Entry 7N8I (electron microscopy, 3.00 A resolution); this record covers chains L and A of the 3 polymer chains in the assembly.

Chain L:
Name: S2L20 Fab Light Chain Variable Region
Source organism: Homo sapiens
Notes: antibody fragment or engineered binder
Sequence (106 residues; each row starts with the number of its first residue):
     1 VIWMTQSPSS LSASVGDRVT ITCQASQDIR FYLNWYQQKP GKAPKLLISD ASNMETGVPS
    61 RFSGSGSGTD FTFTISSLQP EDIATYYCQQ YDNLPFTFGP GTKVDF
Cystine bridges: C23-C88

Chain A:
Name: Spike glycoprotein
Source organism: Severe acute respiratory syndrome coronavirus 2
UniProt: P0DTC2 (SPIKE_SARS2); numbering as in UniProt (aligned over 1-1208)
Sequence (1277 residues; numbered 1 to 1277; the number before each row is that of its first residue):
     1 MFVFLVLLPL VSIQCVNLTT RTQLPPAYTN SFTRGVYYPD KVFRSSVLHS TQDLFLPFFS
    61 NVTWFHAIHV SGTNGTKRFD NPVLPFNDGV YFASTEKSNI IRGWIFGTTL DSKTQSLLIV
   121 NNATNVVIKV CEFQFCNDPF LGVYYHKNNK SCMESEFRVY SSANNCTFEY VSQPFLMDLE
   181 GKQGNFKNLR EFVFKNIDGY FKIYSKHTPI NLVRDLPQGF SALEPLVDLP IGINITRFQT
   241 LLALHRSYLT PGDSSSGWTA GAAAYYVGYL QPRTFLLKYN ENGTITDAVD CALDPLSETK
   301 CTLKSFTVEK GIYQTSNFRV QPTESIVRFP NITNLCPFGE VFNATRFASV YAWNRKRISN
   361 CVADYSVLYN SASFSTFKCY GVSPTKLNDL CFTNVYADSF VIRGDEVRQI APGQTGKIAD
   421 YNYKLPDDFT GCVIAWNSNN LDSKVGGNYN YRYRLFRKSN LKPFERDIST EIYQAGSTPC
   481 NGVEGFNCYF PLQSYGFQPT NGVGYQPYRV VVLSFELLHA PATVCGPKKS TNLVKNKCVN
   541 FNFNGLTGTG VLTESNKKFL PFQQFGRDIA DTTDAVRDPQ TLEILDITPC SFGGVSVITP
   601 GTNTSNQVAV LYQDVNCTEV PVAIHADQLT PTWRVYSTGS NVFQTRAGCL IGAEHVNNSY
   661 ECDIPIGAGI CASYQTQTNS PGSASSVASQ SIIAYTMSLG AENSVAYSNN SIAIPTNFTI
   721 SVTTEILPVS MTKTSVDCTM YICGDSTECS NLLLQYGSFC TQLNRALTGI AVEQDKNTQE
   781 VFAQVKQIYK TPPIKDFGGF NFSQILPDPS KPSKRSPIED LLFNKVTLAD AGFIKQYGDC
   841 LGDIAARDLI CAQKFNGLTV LPPLLTDEMI AQYTSALLAG TITSGWTFGA GPALQIPFPM
   901 QMAYRFNGIG VTQNVLYENQ KLIANQFNSA IGKIQDSLSS TPSALGKLQD VVNQNAQALN
   961 TLVKQLSSNF GAISSVLNDI LSRLDPPEAE VQIDRLITGR LQSLQTYVTQ QLIRAAEIRA
  1021 SANLAATKMS ECVLGQSKRV DFCGKGYHLM SFPQSAPHGV VFLHVTYVPA QEKNFTTAPA
  1081 ICHDGKAHFP REGVFVSNGT HWFVTQRNFY EPQIITTDNT FVSGNCDVVI GIVNNTVYDP
  1141 LQPELDSFKE ELDKYFKNHT SPDVDLGDIS GINASVVNIQ KEIDRLNEVA KNLNESLIDL
  1201 QELGKYEQGS GYIPEAPRDG QAYVRKDGEW VLLSTFLGRS LEVLFQGPGS GGLNDIFEAQ
  1261 KIEWHEGSGH HHHHHHH
Not modelled in the structure: 1-26, 68-80, 138-157, 177-185, 244-263, 307-1277
Cystine bridges: C131-C166, C291-C301
Covalently attached groups: N-acetylglucosamine (NAG) linked to N61, N122, N165, N234, N282
Differences from the reference sequence: conflict I13 (Ser in P0DTC2), C152 (Trp in P0DTC2), R452 (Leu in P0DTC2), G682 (Arg in P0DTC2), S683 (Arg in P0DTC2), S685 (Arg in P0DTC2), P817 (Phe in P0DTC2), P892 (Ala in P0DTC2), P899 (Ala in P0DTC2), P942 (Ala in P0DTC2), P986 (Lys in P0DTC2), P987 (Val in P0DTC2); expression tag (1209-1277)
UniProt features mapped onto this chain:
  - region: N280 to C301 (Putative superantigen), R403 to D405 (Integrin-binding motif), N448 to Y451, Y453 to F456 (Immunodominant HLA epitope recognized by the CD8+), P681, A684 (Putative superantigen), S816 to Y837 (Fusion peptide 1), K835 to F855 (Fusion peptide 2), D1163 to E1202 (Heptad repeat 2)
  - site: R815, S816 (Cleavage)
  - glycosylation: N17 (N-linked (GlcNAc...) (complex) asparagine), N61 (N-linked (GlcNAc...) (hybrid) asparagine), N74 (N-linked (GlcNAc...) (complex) asparagine), N122 (N-linked (GlcNAc...) (hybrid) asparagine), N149 (N-linked (GlcNAc...) (complex) asparagine), N165 (N-linked (GlcNAc...) (complex) asparagine), N234 (N-linked (GlcNAc...) (high mannose) asparagine), N282 (N-linked (GlcNAc...) (complex) asparagine), T323 (O-linked (GalNAc) threonine), S325 (O-linked (HexNAc...) serine), N331 (N-linked (GlcNAc...) (complex) asparagine), N343 (N-linked (GlcNAc...) (complex) asparagine), N603 (N-linked (GlcNAc...) (hybrid) asparagine), N616 (N-linked (GlcNAc...) (complex) asparagine), N657 (N-linked (GlcNAc...) (complex) asparagine), T676 (O-linked (GlcNAc...) threonine), T678 (O-linked (GlcNAc...) threonine), N709 (N-linked (GlcNAc...) (high mannose) asparagine), N717 (N-linked (GlcNAc...) (hybrid) asparagine), N801 (N-linked (GlcNAc...) (hybrid) asparagine) and 6 more in UniProt
From the paper describing this entry:
  - conformationally variable residues (order/disorder transition): N137 to R158, A243 to A264

Interface between chain L and chain A:
Pairs across the interface (8):
  F31(L) with T109(A); K113(A); T114(A)
  D50(L) with T109(A); K113(A)
  S52(L) with K113(A), hydrogen bond
  N53(L) with D111(A), hydrogen bond; K113(A)
Interface residues without a listed pair, chain A (5 interface residues in all): R237

In short:
4 residues of chain L face 5 of chain A across their interface; the contacts include 2 hydrogen bonds. Polar
contacts include S52(L)-K113(A) and N53(L)-D111(A). Covalently linked N-acetylglucosamine: at N61(A), N122(A),
N165(A), N234(A) and N282(A). From the paper: conformational variability at N137(A) and A243(A).
Here chain L is S2L20 Fab Light Chain Variable Region (Homo sapiens) and chain A is Spike glycoprotein (Severe
acute respiratory syndrome coronavirus 2). Entry 7N8I (SARS-CoV-2 S (B.1.429 / epsilon variant) + S2M11 +
S2L20 (Local Refinement of the NTD/S2L20)) was determined by electron microscopy.
